PDB entry 3S15 | X-ray diffraction, 3.30 A resolution | chains A and E of the 12 polymer chains in the assembly

Chain A:
Protein: DNA-directed RNA polymerase II subunit RPB1
From: Saccharomyces cerevisiae
Notes: EC 2.7.7.6
Reference sequence: P04050 (RPB1_YEAST); residue numbers follow UniProt; this construct covers 1-1733
Amino-acid sequence (1733 residues; each row starts with the number of its first residue):
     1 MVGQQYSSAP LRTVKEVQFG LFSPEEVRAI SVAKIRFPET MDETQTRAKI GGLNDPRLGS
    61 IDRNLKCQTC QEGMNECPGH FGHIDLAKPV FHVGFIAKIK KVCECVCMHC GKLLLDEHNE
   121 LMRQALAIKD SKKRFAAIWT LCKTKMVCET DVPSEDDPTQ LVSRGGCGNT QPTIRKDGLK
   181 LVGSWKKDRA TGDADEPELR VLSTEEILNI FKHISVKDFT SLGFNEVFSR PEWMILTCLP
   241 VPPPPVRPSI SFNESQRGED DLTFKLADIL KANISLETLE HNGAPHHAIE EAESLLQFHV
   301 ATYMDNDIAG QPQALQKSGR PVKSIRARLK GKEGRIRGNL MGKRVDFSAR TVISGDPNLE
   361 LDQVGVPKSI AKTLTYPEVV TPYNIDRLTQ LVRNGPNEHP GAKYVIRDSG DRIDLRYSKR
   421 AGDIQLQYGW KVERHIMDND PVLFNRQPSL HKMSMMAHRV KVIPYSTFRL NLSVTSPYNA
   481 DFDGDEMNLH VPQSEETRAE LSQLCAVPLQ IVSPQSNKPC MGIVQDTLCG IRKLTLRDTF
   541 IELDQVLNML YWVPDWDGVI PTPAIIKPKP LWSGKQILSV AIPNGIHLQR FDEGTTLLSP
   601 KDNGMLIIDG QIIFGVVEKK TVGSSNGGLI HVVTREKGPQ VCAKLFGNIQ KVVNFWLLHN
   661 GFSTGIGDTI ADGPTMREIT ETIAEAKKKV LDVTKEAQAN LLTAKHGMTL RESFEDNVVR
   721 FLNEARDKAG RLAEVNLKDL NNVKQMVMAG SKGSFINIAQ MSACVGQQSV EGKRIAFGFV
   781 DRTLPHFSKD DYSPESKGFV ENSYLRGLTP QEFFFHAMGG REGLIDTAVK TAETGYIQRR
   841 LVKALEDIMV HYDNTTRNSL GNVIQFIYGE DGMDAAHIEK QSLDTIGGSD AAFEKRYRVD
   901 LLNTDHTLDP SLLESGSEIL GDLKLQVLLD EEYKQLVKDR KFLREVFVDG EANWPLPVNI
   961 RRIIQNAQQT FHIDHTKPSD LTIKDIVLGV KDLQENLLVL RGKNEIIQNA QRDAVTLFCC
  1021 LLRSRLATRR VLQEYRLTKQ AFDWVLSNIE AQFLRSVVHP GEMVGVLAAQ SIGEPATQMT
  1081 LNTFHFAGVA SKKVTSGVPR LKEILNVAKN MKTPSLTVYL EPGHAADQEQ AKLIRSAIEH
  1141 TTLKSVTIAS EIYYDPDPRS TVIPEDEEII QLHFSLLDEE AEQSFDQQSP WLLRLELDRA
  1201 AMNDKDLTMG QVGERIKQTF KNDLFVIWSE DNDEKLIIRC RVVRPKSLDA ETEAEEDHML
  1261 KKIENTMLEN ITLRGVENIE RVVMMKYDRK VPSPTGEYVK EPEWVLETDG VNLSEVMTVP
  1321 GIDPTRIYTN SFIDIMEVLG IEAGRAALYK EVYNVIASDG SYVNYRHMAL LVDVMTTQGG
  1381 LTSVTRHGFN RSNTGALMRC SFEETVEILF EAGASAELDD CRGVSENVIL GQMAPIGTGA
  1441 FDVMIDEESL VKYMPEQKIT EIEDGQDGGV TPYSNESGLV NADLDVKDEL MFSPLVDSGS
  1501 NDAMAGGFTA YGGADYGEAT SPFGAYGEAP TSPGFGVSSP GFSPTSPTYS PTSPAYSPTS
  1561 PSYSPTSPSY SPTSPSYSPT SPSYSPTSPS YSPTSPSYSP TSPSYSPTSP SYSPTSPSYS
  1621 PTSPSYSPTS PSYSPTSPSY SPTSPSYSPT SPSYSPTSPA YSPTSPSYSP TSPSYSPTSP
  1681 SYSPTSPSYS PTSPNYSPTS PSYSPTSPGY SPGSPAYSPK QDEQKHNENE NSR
Unresolved in the structure: 1-2, 155-160, 187-198, 1177-1186, 1244-1253, 1446-1733
Ion coordination: Zn2+ site 1: Cys67, Cys70, Cys77, His80; Zn2+ site 2: Cys107, Cys110, Cys148, Cys167; Mg2+: Asp481, Asp483, Asp485 (shared with 1 residue of chain R)
UniProt features mapped onto this chain:
  - region: Pro248 to Asp260 (Lid loop), Asn306 to Lys323 (Rudder loop), Pro810 to Glu822 (Bridging helix)
  - binding site (Zn(2+)): Cys67, Cys70, Cys77, His80, Cys107, Cys110, Cys148, Cys167
  - binding site (Mg(2+)): Asp481, Asp483, Asp485
  - modified residue: Thr1471 (Phosphothreonine)
  - cross-link (Glycyl lysine isopeptide (Lys-Gly)): Lys695 (interchain with G-Cter in ubiquitin), Lys1246 (interchain with G-Cter in ubiquitin), Lys1350 (interchain with G-Cter in ubiquitin)
  - natural variant: Ser1653 to Pro1659 (deletion: In strain: A364A)
  - mutagenesis: Lys1246 (K1246R: Impairs ubiquitination during transcription stress)

Chain E:
Protein: DNA-directed RNA polymerases I, II, and III subunit RPABC1
From: Saccharomyces cerevisiae
Reference sequence: P20434 (RPAB1_YEAST); numbering as in UniProt (aligned over 1-215)
Amino-acid sequence (215 residues; row label = number of the first residue in the row):
     1 MDQENERNIS RLWRAFRTVK EMVKDRGYFI TQEEVELPLE DFKAKYCDSM GRPQRKMMSF
    61 QANPTEESIS KFPDMGSLWV EFCDEPSVGV KTMKTFVIHI QEKNFQTGIF VYQNNITPSA
   121 MKLVPSIPPA TIETFNEAAL VVNITHHELV PKHIRLSSDE KRELLKRYRL KESQLPRIQR
   181 ADPVALYLGL KRGEVVKIIR KSETSGRYAS YRICM
Unresolved in the structure: 1

Interface between chain A and chain E:
Residue-residue contacts (96; chain A residue first):
  Leu121(A) with Lys122(E)
  Arg857(A) with Tyr168(E), hydrogen bond (side chain-backbone); Leu170(E)
  Leu860(A) with Gln174(E), hydrogen bond (backbone-side chain)
  Gly861(A) with Gln174(E)
  Asn862(A) with Ser173(E); Gln174(E)
  Val863(A) with Leu170(E), hydrophobic; Gln174(E), hydrogen bond (backbone-backbone); Pro176(E)
  Gln865(A) with Tyr208(E)
  Phe866(A) with Tyr168(E), hydrophobic; Leu175(E), hydrophobic; Pro176(E); Tyr208(E), hydrogen bond (backbone-side chain); Tyr211(E)
  Gly869(A) with Thr204(E), hydrogen bond (backbone-side chain)
  Glu870(A) with Arg200(E), salt bridge; Lys201(E); Ser202(E), hydrogen bond; Thr204(E); Ser205(E), hydrogen bond (backbone-side chain); Tyr208(E)
  Asp871(A) with Thr204(E); Ser205(E)
  Phe942(A) with Lys201(E); Gly206(E); Arg207(E)
  Glu945(A) with Lys201(E), salt bridge
  Val946(A) with Lys201(E); Ser202(E)
  Phe947(A) with Glu203(E)
  Trp954(A) with Glu203(E)
  Leu956(A) with Thr204(E)
  Asn1004(A) with Arg167(E)
  Ile1006(A) with Glu163(E); Arg167(E)
  Ile1007(A) with Tyr168(E), hydrophobic
  Ala1010(A) with Tyr168(E)
  Asp1013(A) with Ser205(E); Arg207(E), salt bridge
  Ala1014(A) with Ser205(E)
  Thr1016(A) with Ser205(E); Arg207(E), hydrogen bond
  Leu1017(A) with Glu203(E); Thr204(E); Ser205(E), hydrogen bond (backbone-backbone); Gly206(E)
  Gln1218(A) with Glu4(E), hydrogen bond
  Met1317(A) with Val142(E); Ile144(E), hydrophobic
  Thr1318(A) with Arg11(E), hydrogen bond; Arg14(E), hydrogen bond (backbone-side chain); Val141(E); Val142(E)
  Pro1320(A) with Arg7(E)
  Pro1324(A) with His147(E), hydrogen bond (backbone-side chain)
  Thr1325(A) with His146(E), hydrogen bond (side chain-backbone); His147(E), hydrogen bond (backbone-side chain); Glu148(E), hydrogen bond (backbone-backbone)
  Arg1326(A) with His147(E); Glu148(E)
  Ile1327(A) with His147(E), hydrogen bond (backbone-side chain)
  Glu1337(A) with Pro183(E)
  Val1338(A) with Ile144(E); Pro183(E)
  Leu1339(A) with Ile144(E), hydrophobic; His147(E); Val150(E), hydrophobic; Val184(E)
  Gly1340(A) with Asp182(E); Pro183(E)
  Ile1341(A) with Asp182(E), hydrogen bond (backbone-side chain); Arg212(E)
  Glu1342(A) with Pro151(E); Ile198(E); Arg200(E), salt bridge; Ser210(E); Arg212(E), salt bridge
  Ala1343(A) with Leu149(E)
  Arg1345(A) with Arg200(E)
  Ala1346(A) with Leu149(E), hydrophobic
  Tyr1349(A) with Glu203(E), hydrogen bond
  Tyr1365(A) with Glu203(E); Thr204(E)
  Arg1366(A) with Thr204(E)
  Thr1376(A) with Arg212(E), hydrogen bond (backbone-side chain)
  Thr1377(A) with Pro176(E); Arg177(E), hydrogen bond (backbone-backbone); Arg212(E)
  Gln1378(A) with Arg177(E); Gln179(E); Met215(E)
  Gly1379(A) with Arg177(E); Gln179(E)
  Gly1380(A) with Gln179(E)
Interface residues without a listed pair, chain A (57 interface residues in all): Asp853, Thr855, Ile867, Val1319, Tyr1328, Met1336, Asp1373
Interface residues without a listed pair, chain E (46 interface residues in all): Ala138, His153, Arg169, Ile178, Ala209

In short:
The interface between chain A and chain E involves 57 residues on one side and 46 on the other; the contacts
include 21 hydrogen bonds and 5 salt bridges. Polar contacts include Glu870(A)-Arg200(E), Glu945(A)-Lys201(E)
and Asp1013(A)-Arg207(E).
Here chain A is DNA-directed RNA polymerase II subunit RPB1 and chain E is DNA-directed RNA polymerases I, II,
and III subunit RPABC1, both from Saccharomyces cerevisiae. Entry 3S15 (RNA Polymerase II Initiation Complex
with a 7-nt RNA) was determined by X-ray diffraction (same publication as 3RZD, 3RZO, 3S14, 3S16, 3S17, 3S1M
and 5 further entries).
